Entry 5VCJ (X-ray diffraction, 3.16 A resolution); this record covers chains C and D of the 4 polymer chains in the assembly.

# Chain C
Name: Chimeric TCR Valpha14/Jalpha18 chain (mouse variable domain, human constant domain)
Source organism: Mus musculus
Notes: fragment: UNP 	A0A0B4J1J9 residues 22-114, UNP K7N5M3 residues 116-210
UniProt: chimeric construct of A0A0B4J1J9, K7N5M3: residues 1-93 from A0A0B4J1J9 (A0A0B4J1J9_MOUSE) positions 22-114 (UniProt number = residue number + 21); residues 114-208 from K7N5M3 positions 116-210 (UniProt number = residue number + 2)
Chain sequence (209 residues; numbered 0 to 208; the number before each row is that of its first residue; numbering starts at 0):
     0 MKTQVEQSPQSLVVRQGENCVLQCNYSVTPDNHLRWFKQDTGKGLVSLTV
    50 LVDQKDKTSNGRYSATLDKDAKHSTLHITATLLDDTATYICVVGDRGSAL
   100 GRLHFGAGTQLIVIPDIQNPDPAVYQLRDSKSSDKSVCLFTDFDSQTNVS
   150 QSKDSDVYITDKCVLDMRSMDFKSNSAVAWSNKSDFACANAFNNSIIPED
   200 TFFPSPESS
Not modelled in the structure: 0-1, 183-184, 205-208
Disulfides: Cys23-Cys90, Cys137-Cys187
Construct notes: initiating methionine (0); linker (94-113)
Small-molecule neighbours: N57 ((2S,3S,4R)-2-amino-3,4-dihydroxyoctadecyl alpha-D-galactopyranoside): Pro29, Asp30, Asn31, Asp94, Arg95, Gly96

# Chain D
Name: Chimeric TCR Vbeta8.2 chain (mouse variable domain, human constant domain)
Source organism: Mus musculus
Chain sequence (241 residues; numbered 0 to 240; the number before each row is that of its first residue; numbering starts at 0):
     0 MEAAVTQSPRNKVAVTGGKVTLSCNQTNNHNNMYWYRQDTGHGLRLIHYS
    50 YGAGSTEKGDIPDGYKASRPSQENFSLILELATPSQTSVYFCASGDEGYT
   100 QYFGPGTRLLVLEDLRNVTPPKVSLFEPSKAEISHTQKATLVCLATGFYP
   150 DHVELSWWVNGKEVHSGVCTDPQPLKEQPALNDSRYSLSSRLRVSATFWQ
   200 NPRNHFRCQVQFYGLSENDEWTQDRAKPVTQIVSAEAWGRA
Not modelled in the structure: 0-1
Disulfides: Cys23-Cys91, Cys142-Cys207

# Interface between chain C and chain D
Inter-chain disulfides: Cys162(C)-Cys168(D)
Contacting residue pairs (91):
  Asn31(C) with Tyr98(D)
  His32(C) with Tyr98(D)
  Arg34(C) with Thr99(D)
  Gln38(C) with Gln37(D), hydrogen bond; Phe90(D)
  Gly41(C) with Arg107(D), hydrogen bond (backbone-side chain)
  Gly43(C) with Phe90(D)
  Leu44(C) with Phe102(D), hydrophobic
  Val51(C) with Tyr98(D)
  Ile89(C) with Gln37(D)
  Arg95(C) with Tyr98(D)
  Gly96(C) with Tyr98(D)
  Ser97(C) with Glu96(D); Gly97(D); Tyr98(D)
  Ala98(C) with Asn31(D); Tyr33(D); Asp95(D); Glu96(D), hydrogen bond (backbone-backbone); Gly97(D), hydrogen bond (backbone-backbone)
  Arg101(C) with Leu45(D); Tyr48(D), hydrogen bond; Asp59(D), salt bridge
  Leu102(C) with Tyr35(D); Gln100(D)
  Phe104(C) with Tyr35(D), hydrophobic; Leu43(D); Phe102(D), hydrophobic
  Gly105(C) with Gly42(D)
  Ala106(C) with Gly40(D)
  Asp120(C) with His134(D), salt bridge
  Tyr124(C) with Ser128(D); Ala130(D); Glu131(D); His134(D); Thr135(D)
  Gln125(C) with Ser128(D)
  Leu126(C) with Phe125(D), hydrophobic; Glu126(D); Thr139(D); Val141(D), hydrophobic
  Arg127(C) with Phe125(D); Glu126(D), hydrogen bond (backbone-backbone)
  Asp128(C) with Ser123(D); Leu124(D); Phe125(D)
  Ser129(C) with Leu124(D), hydrogen bond (backbone-backbone); Glu126(D); Glu235(D), hydrogen bond (side chain-backbone)
  Lys134(C) with Ser123(D)
  Ser135(C) with Phe125(D)
  Val136(C) with Phe125(D), hydrophobic
  Leu138(C) with Thr139(D)
  Thr140(C) with Arg192(D)
  Asp141(C) with Thr135(D); Arg192(D), salt bridge
  Tyr157(C) with Leu174(D), hydrophobic; Glu176(D), hydrogen bond (side chain-backbone)
  Ile158(C) with Leu174(D)
  Thr159(C) with Asp170(D); Leu174(D); Ser188(D); Arg190(D), hydrogen bond
  Cys162(C) with Cys168(D), disulfide; Thr169(D)
  Val163(C) with Cys168(D)
  Leu164(C) with Gly166(D); Val167(D); Cys168(D), hydrophobic; Arg192(D)
  Asp165(C) with Ser165(D); Gly166(D), hydrogen bond (backbone-backbone)
  Met166(C) with Lys137(D); Ser165(D); Gly166(D); Arg192(D); Val193(D)
  Arg167(C) with Ser165(D), hydrogen bond (backbone-side chain)
  Met169(C) with Lys137(D); Ser194(D)
  Phe171(C) with Lys137(D); Arg192(D)
  Ser173(C) with Arg192(D), hydrogen bond
  Ser175(C) with Arg190(D)
  Ala176(C) with Arg190(D)
  Val177(C) with Ser188(D); Arg190(D)
  Trp179(C) with Leu143(D), hydrophobic; Ser186(D)
  Phe201(C) with His134(D)
  Pro203(C) with Ala130(D), hydrophobic
Interface residues without a listed pair, chain C (55 interface residues in all): Phe36, Lys42, Val49, Ser154, Asp160, Ser168
Interface residues without a listed pair, chain D (52 interface residues in all): His41, Tyr50, Pro104, Lys175, Ala236

# In short
55 residues of chain C and 52 residues of chain D are in contact; the contacts include 1 disulfide bond, 13
hydrogen bonds and 3 salt bridges. Polar contacts include Arg101(C)-Asp59(D), Asp120(C)-His134(D) and
Asp141(C)-Arg192(D). Ligands of chain C: compound N57.
Here chain C is Chimeric TCR Valpha14/Jalpha18 chain (mouse variable domain, human constant domain) and chain
D is Chimeric TCR Vbeta8.2 chain (mouse variable domain, human constant domain), both from Mus musculus. Entry
5VCJ (Structure of alpha-galactosylphytosphingosine bound by CD1d and in complex with the Va14Vb8.2 TCR) was
determined by X-ray diffraction.
